Entry 4M4W (X-ray diffraction, 6.10 A resolution (low resolution: residue-level contacts below are approximate; hydrogen-bond / salt-bridge calls are withheld)); this record covers chains C and H of the 15 polymer chains in the assembly.

[Chain C]
Name: Replicative helicase
Source organism: Geobacillus stearothermophilus
UniProt: Q9X4C9 (Q9X4C9_GEOSE); residue numbers follow UniProt; this construct covers 1-454
Sequence (454 residues; each row starts with the number of its first residue):
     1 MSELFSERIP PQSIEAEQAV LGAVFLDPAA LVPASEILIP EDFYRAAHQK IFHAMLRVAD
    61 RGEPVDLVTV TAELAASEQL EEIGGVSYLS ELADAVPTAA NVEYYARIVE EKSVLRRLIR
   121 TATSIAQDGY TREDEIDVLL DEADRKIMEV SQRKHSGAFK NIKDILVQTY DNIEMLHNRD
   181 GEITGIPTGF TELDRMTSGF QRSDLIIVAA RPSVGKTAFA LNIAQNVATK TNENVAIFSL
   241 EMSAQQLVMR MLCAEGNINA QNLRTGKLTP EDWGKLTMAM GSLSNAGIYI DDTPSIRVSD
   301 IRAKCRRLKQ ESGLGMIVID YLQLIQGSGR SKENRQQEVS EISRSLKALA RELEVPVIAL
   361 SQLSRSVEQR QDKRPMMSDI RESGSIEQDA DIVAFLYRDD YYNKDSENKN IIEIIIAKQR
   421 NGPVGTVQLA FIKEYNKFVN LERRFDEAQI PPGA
Disordered / not traced: 1-14, 150-182, 327-337, 364-373, 398-412, 442-454
Swiss-Prot annotation at these positions:
  - region: K163 to L176 (Linker helix)
  - active site: E241 (Nucleophile)
  - binding site (ATP): S213, G215, K216, T217, A218, R250, Q362, K418, Q419, R420
  - binding site (ssDNA): R381, E382, G384
  - site: Q362 (Gamma-phosphate sensor)
  - mutagenesis: K216 (K216A: Loss of helicase activity, reduced ATPase activity, still forms homohexamers, ATPase not activated by DnaG primase, still interacts with DnaG, almost complete loss of ssDNA-binding), T217 (T217A: Loss of helicase and ATPase activity, still interacts with DnaG, complete loss of ssDNA-binding. No longer forms a complex with DNA clamp loader subunit tau), E241 (E241A: Loss of helicase activity, reduced ATPase activity, ATPase partially activated by DnaG primase, 4-fold decreased ssDNA-binding), D320 (D320A/N: Loss of helicase and ATPase activity, still interacts with DnaG, 4- to 15-fold decreased ssDNA-binding), Q362 (Q362A: Partial loss of helicase and ATPase activities, ATPase and helicase partially activated by DnaG primase, wild-type ss- and dsDNA binding ...)

[Chain H]
Name: DNA primase
Source organism: Geobacillus stearothermophilus
Notes: fragment: Helicase Binding Domain
UniProt: Q9X4D0 (PRIM_GEOSE); residues 455-597 here = UniProt positions 455-597
Sequence (143 residues; row label = number of the first residue in the row):
   455 KLLPAFQNAE RLLLAHMMRS RDVALVVQER IGGRFNIEEH RALAAYIYAF YEEGHEADPG
   515 ALISRIPGEL QPLASELSLL LIADDVSEQE LEDYIRHVLN RPKWLMLKVK EQEKTEAERR
   575 KDFLTAARIA KEMIEMKKML SSS
Disordered / not traced: 455, 594-597
Construct notes: conflict E530 (Asp in Q9X4D0), L531 (Val in Q9X4D0)
Modified residues: Mse471, Mse472, Mse560, Mse587, Mse590, Mse593 (selenomethionine; parent Met)

[How chain C and chain H interact]
Contacting residue pairs (16; chain C residue first):
  L26(C) with K585(H); E589(H)
  D66(C) with K585(H)
  L67(C) with A581(H); K585(H)
  V68(C) with L578(H); A581(H); R582(H)
  T71(C) with L578(H); A581(H)
  A72(C) with L578(H)
  A75(C) with L578(H)
  V86(C) with K568(H); E572(H)
  S90(C) with K568(H)
  D94(C) with K591(H)
Interface residues without a listed pair, chain C (11 interface residues in all): L80
Interface residues without a listed pair, chain H (9 interface residues in all): I588

[In short]
11 residues of chain C and 9 residues of chain H are in contact. UniProt lists active-site residue E241(C), 10
ATP-binding residues, 3 ssDNA-binding residues and 5 mutagenesis sites on chain C.
Here chain C is Replicative helicase and chain H is DNA primase, both from Geobacillus stearothermophilus.
Entry 4M4W (Mechanistic implications for the bacterial primosome assembly of the structure of a
helicase-helicase loader complex) was determined by X-ray diffraction.
